PDB entry 8RM8 | electron microscopy, 3.00 A resolution | chains B and F of the 10 polymer chains in the assembly

== Chain B (and F) ==
Molecule: Islet amyloid polypeptide
Notes: chain F of this document is another copy of the same molecule, construct and numbering; everything in this record applies to it too
UniProtKB: P10997 (IAPP_HUMAN); residues 1-37 here correspond to UniProt positions 34-70 (UniProt number = residue number + 33)
Chain sequence (38 residues; numbered 1 to 38; the number before each row is that of its first residue):
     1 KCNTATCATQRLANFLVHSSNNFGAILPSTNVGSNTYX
Disordered / not traced: 1-7 (chain F: 1-13)
Differences from the reference sequence: engineered mutation Pro28 (Ser61 in P10997); amidation (38)
Modified residues: NH2 (amino group) at position 38
What the authors report for this chain:
  - contacts within the chain: Asn35-Tyr37 (hydrogen bond)

== Chain B / chain F interface ==
Residue-residue contacts (7; chain B residue first):
  Phe23(B) - Phe15(F)  hydrophobic
  Phe23(B) - Val17(F)  hydrophobic
  Phe23(B) - Ser19(F)  hydrogen bond (backbone-side chain)
  Gly24(B) - Ser19(F)
  Gly24(B) - Asn21(F)  hydrogen bond (backbone-side chain)
  Ile26(B) - Asn21(F)
  Ile26(B) - Phe23(F)  hydrophobic
Interface residues without a listed pair, chain B (4 interface residues in all): Ala25

== Summary ==
Chain B and chain F form an interface of 4 and 5 residues respectively; the contacts include 2 hydrogen bonds.
Polar pairs include Phe23(B)-Ser19(F) and Gly24(B)-Asn21(F). From the paper: contacts within the chain
involving Tyr37(B) and Asn35(B).
Chain B and chain F are both Islet amyloid polypeptide; the structure, Cryo-EM structure of human islet
amyloid polypeptide (hIAPP) mutant S28P, polymorph 1, was determined by electron microscopy together with
8QVP, 8RM9, 8QJ1 and 8QVQ from the same study.
